Entry 7W28 (X-ray diffraction, 1.79 A resolution); this record covers chains A and P.

# Chain A
Name: Histone-lysine N-methyltransferase setd3
Source organism: Homo sapiens
Notes: EC 2.1.1.43; fragment: setd3
UniProtKB: Q86TU7 (SETD3_HUMAN); residues 0-497 here correspond to UniProt positions 1-498 (UniProt number = residue number + 1)
Sequence (499 residues; row label = number of the first residue in the row; numbers below 1 keep their minus sign (Ser-1 is residue -1)):
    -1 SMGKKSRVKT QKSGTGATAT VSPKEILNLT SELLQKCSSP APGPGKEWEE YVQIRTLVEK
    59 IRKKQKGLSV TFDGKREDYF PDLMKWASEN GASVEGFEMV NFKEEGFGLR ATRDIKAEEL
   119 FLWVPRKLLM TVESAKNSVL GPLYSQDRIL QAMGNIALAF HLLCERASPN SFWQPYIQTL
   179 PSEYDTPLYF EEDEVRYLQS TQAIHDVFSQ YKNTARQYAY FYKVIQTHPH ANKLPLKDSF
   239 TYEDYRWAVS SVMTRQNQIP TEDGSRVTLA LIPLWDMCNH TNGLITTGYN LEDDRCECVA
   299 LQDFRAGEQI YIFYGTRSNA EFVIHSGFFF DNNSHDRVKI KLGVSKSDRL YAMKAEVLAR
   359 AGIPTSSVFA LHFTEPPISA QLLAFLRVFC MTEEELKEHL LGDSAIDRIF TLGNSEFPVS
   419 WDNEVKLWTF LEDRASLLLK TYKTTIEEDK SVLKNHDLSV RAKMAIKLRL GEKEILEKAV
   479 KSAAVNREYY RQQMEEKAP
Not modelled in the structure: -1 to 19
Construct notes: expression tag (-1)
UniProt features mapped onto this chain:
  - binding site (S-adenosyl-L-methionine): Arg74, Glu103 to Phe105, Arg253, Asp274 to His278, Ser324 to Phe326
Ligand contacts: S-adenosylhomocysteine (SAH): Arg74, Glu102, Glu103, Gly104, Phe105, Pro179, Thr252, Arg253, Asp274, Met275, Cys276, Asn277, His278, Tyr312, Ser324, Gly325, Phe326, Phe328

# Chain P
Name: Actin, cytoplasmic 1
Notes: fragment: sah
UniProtKB: P60709 (ACTB_HUMAN); residue numbers follow UniProt; this construct covers 66-81
Sequence (16 residues; row label = number of the first residue in the row):
    66 TLKYPIEXGI VTNWDD
Construct notes: conflict N9P_73 (His in P60709)
Modified / non-standard residues: N9P (3-pyridin-4-yl-L-alanine) at position 73
UniProt features mapped onto this chain:
  - natural variant: Pro70 (P70A: In BRWS1)
  - mutagenesis: Tyr69 (Y69A: Decreased interaction with SETD3), Ile71 (I71A: Decreased interaction with SETD3; I71A: Impaired methylation by SETD3), Gly74 (G74A: Impaired methylation by SETD3), Trp79 (W79E: Does not affect methylation by SETD3), Asp80 (D80A: Decreased interaction with SETD3), Asp81 (D81A: Decreased interaction with SETD3)

# Interface between chain A and chain P
Residue-residue contacts (57; chain A residue first):
  Ile147(A) with Asp81(P)
  Met151(A) with Asn78(P); Trp79(P); Asp80(P); Asp81(P)
  Asn153(A) with Thr77(P), hydrogen bond; Asn78(P), hydrogen bond (side chain-backbone); Trp79(P)
  Ile154(A) with Trp79(P), hydrophobic
  Asn211(A) with Trp79(P); Asp80(P)
  Arg214(A) with Asp80(P), salt bridge; Asp81(P), salt bridge
  Gln215(A) with Trp79(P), hydrogen bond (side chain-backbone); Asp81(P), hydrogen bond
  Val247(A) with Trp79(P), hydrophobic
  Val250(A) with Trp79(P), hydrophobic
  Met251(A) with Gly74(P); Trp79(P)
  Thr252(A) with N9P_73(P); Gly74(P)
  Gln254(A) with Glu72(P); N9P_73(P); Gly74(P), hydrogen bond (backbone-backbone); Ile75(P), hydrogen bond (backbone-backbone); Thr77(P), hydrogen bond; Trp79(P)
  Asn255(A) with Ile71(P); Glu72(P); N9P_73(P); Gly74(P)
  Gln256(A) with Ile75(P)
  Pro258(A) with Tyr69(P), hydrophobic
  Trp273(A) with Ile71(P), hydrophobic; N9P_73(P)
  Asp274(A) with N9P_73(P)
  Cys276(A) with N9P_73(P)
  Ile283(A) with Leu67(P); Ile71(P)
  Thr285(A) with Leu67(P); Pro70(P); Ile71(P), hydrogen bond (backbone-backbone)
  Gly286(A) with Tyr69(P); Ile71(P)
  Tyr287(A) with Tyr69(P), hydrogen bond (backbone-backbone); Ile71(P)
  Leu289(A) with Tyr69(P)
  Cys294(A) with Ile71(P), hydrophobic
  Ile310(A) with N9P_73(P)
  Tyr312(A) with Glu72(P); N9P_73(P), hydrogen bond (backbone-backbone)
  Gly313(A) with Glu72(P)
  Arg315(A) with Glu72(P), salt bridge; N9P_73(P), hydrogen bond (side chain-backbone); Gly74(P), hydrogen bond (side chain-backbone); Val76(P)
  His323(A) with Val76(P)
Other interface residues (no listed pair), chain A (38 interface residues in all): Arg253, Ile257, Gly262, Leu267, Ile270, Thr284, Glu290, Thr314, Glu319
Other interface residues (no listed pair), chain P (15 interface residues in all): Lys68
Interface features reported in the paper:
  - interface residues, chain A: Asn255(A) (from molecular simulation)
  - interface residues, chain A: Tyr312(A) (proposed by the authors, not directly observed)

# Summary
The interface between chain A and chain P involves 38 residues on one side and 15 on the other, with 12
hydrogen bonds and 3 salt bridges. Among the polar pairs are Arg214(A)-Asp80(P), Arg214(A)-Asp81(P) and
Arg315(A)-Glu72(P). Bound to chain A: S-adenosylhomocysteine. From the paper: interface residues Asn255(A) and
Tyr312(A).
Here chain A is Histone-lysine N-methyltransferase setd3 (Homo sapiens) and chain P is Actin, cytoplasmic 1.
Entry 7W28 (Crystal Structure of SETD3-SAH in complex with betaA-4PyrAla73 peptide) was determined by X-ray
diffraction together with 7W29 from the same study.
